Entry 8I08 (X-ray diffraction, 1.91 A resolution); this record covers chains A and B.

# Chain A (and B)
Protein: Glyoxylate carboligase
Organism: Escherichia coli K-12
Notes: EC 4.1.1.47; chain B of this document is another copy of the same molecule, construct and numbering; everything in this record applies to it too
UniProtKB: P0AEP7 (GCL_ECOLI); residues 1-593 here = UniProt positions 1-593
Amino-acid sequence (594 residues; row label = number of the first residue in the row; numbering starts at 0):
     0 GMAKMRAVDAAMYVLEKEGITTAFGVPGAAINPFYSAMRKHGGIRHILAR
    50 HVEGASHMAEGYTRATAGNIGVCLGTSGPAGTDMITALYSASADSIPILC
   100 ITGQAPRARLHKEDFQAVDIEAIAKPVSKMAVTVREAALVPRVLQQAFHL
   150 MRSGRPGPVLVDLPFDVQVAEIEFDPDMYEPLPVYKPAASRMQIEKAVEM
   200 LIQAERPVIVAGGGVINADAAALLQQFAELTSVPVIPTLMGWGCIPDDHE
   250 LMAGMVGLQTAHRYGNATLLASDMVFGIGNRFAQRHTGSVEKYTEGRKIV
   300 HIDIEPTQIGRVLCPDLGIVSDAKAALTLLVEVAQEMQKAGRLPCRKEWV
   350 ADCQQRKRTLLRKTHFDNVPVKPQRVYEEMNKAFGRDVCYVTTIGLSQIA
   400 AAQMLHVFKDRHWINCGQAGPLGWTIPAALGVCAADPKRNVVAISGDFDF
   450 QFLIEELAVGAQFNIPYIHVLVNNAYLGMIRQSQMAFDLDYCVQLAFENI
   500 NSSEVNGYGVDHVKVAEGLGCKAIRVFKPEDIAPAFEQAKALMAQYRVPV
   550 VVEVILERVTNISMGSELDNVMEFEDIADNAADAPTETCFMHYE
Differences from the reference sequence: expression tag (0); engineered mutation Gln283 (Asn in P0AEP7), Met478 (Leu in P0AEP7), Met484 (Arg in P0AEP7), Leu488 (Met in P0AEP7)
Bound ions: Mg2+ site 1: Asp446, Asn473, Tyr475 (together with thiamine diphosphate); Mg2+ site 2: Phe451, Glu454
Ligand contacts:
  - FAD (flavin-adenine dinucleotide): Ala92, Asp93, Ser94, Phe114, Arg154, Pro155, Gly211, Gly212, Gly213, Asn216, Ala217, Thr237, Leu238, Met239, Val255, Gly256, Leu257, Gln258, Thr259, Ala260, Gly278, Asn279, Arg280, Ala282, Arg284, His285, Asp302, Ile303, Glu304, Gln307, Ser320, Asp321, Ala322, Thr392, Ile393, Gln397, Ile398, Gly416, Gln417, Met478
  - thiamine diphosphate (TPP): Val25, Pro26, Gly27, Val51, Thr75, Pro78, Ala79, Asp82, Gln115, Ile393, Gly394, Leu395, Ser396, Gly419, Pro420, Leu421, Gly445, Asp446, Phe447, Asp448, Phe451, Asn473, Tyr475, Leu476, Gly477, Met478, Ile479
  - 2,3-dimethoxy-5-methyl-1,4-benzoquinone (UQ0), molecule 1: His45, Ile46, Leu47, Gln461, Phe462, Tyr490, Cys491, Gln493
  - 2,3-dimethoxy-5-methyl-1,4-benzoquinone (UQ0), molecule 2: Glu249, Gln353, Lys356, Arg357, Cys588

# How chain A and chain B interact
Contacting residue pairs - 49 pairs, chain A then chain B:
  Met1(A) - Asp315(B)
  Glu135(A) - Arg310(B)
  Ala137(A) - Gly309(B)
  Leu138(A) - Thr306(B)
  Leu138(A) - Ile308(B)
  Leu138(A) - Gly309(B)
  Leu138(A) - Arg310(B)
  Arg141(A) - Pro305(B)
  Arg141(A) - Ile308(B)
  Arg141(A) - Gly317(B)  hydrogen bond (side chain-backbone)
  Arg141(A) - Val319(B)
  Val142(A) - Thr306(B)
  Gln144(A) - Val319(B)
  Gln145(A) - Pro305(B)
  His148(A) - Tyr184(B)
  Asp176(A) - Met191(B)
  Met177(A) - Gln192(B)  hydrogen bond (backbone-side chain)
  Met177(A) - Lys195(B)
  Glu179(A) - Ser189(B)  hydrogen bond
  Glu179(A) - Met191(B)
  Glu179(A) - Gln192(B)  hydrogen bond
  Leu181(A) - Pro305(B)  hydrophobic
  Leu181(A) - Val319(B)  hydrophobic
  Pro182(A) - Tyr184(B)
  Tyr184(A) - His148(B)
  Tyr184(A) - Pro182(B)
  Tyr184(A) - Tyr184(B)  hydrophobic
  Ser189(A) - Glu179(B)  hydrogen bond
  Met191(A) - Glu179(B)
  Gln192(A) - Met177(B)  hydrogen bond (side chain-backbone)
  Gln192(A) - Glu179(B)  hydrogen bond
  Lys195(A) - Met177(B)
  Pro305(A) - Arg141(B)
  Pro305(A) - Gln144(B)
  Pro305(A) - Gln145(B)
  Pro305(A) - Leu181(B)  hydrophobic
  Thr306(A) - Leu138(B)
  Thr306(A) - Val142(B)
  Ile308(A) - Leu138(B)
  Ile308(A) - Arg141(B)
  Gly309(A) - Ala137(B)
  Gly309(A) - Leu138(B)
  Arg310(A) - Glu135(B)
  Arg310(A) - Leu138(B)
  Asp315(A) - Met1(B)
  Gly317(A) - Arg141(B)  hydrogen bond (backbone-side chain)
  Val319(A) - Arg141(B)
  Val319(A) - Gln144(B)
  Val319(A) - Leu181(B)  hydrophobic
Other interface residues (no listed pair), chain A (31 interface residues in all): Glu172, Pro186, Cys313, Leu316
Other interface residues (no listed pair), chain B (30 interface residues in all): Asp176, Pro186, Cys313, Leu316

# Overview
31 residues of chain A face 30 of chain B across their interface; the contacts include 8 hydrogen bonds. Polar
pairs include Arg141(A)-Gly317(B), Met177(A)-Gln192(B) and Glu179(A)-Ser189(B). Bound to chain A:
flavin-adenine dinucleotide, thiamine diphosphate and 2,3-dimethoxy-5-methyl-1,4-benzoquinone. Asp446(A),
Asn473(A) and Tyr475(A) coordinate Mg2+ site 1.
Chain A and chain B are both Glyoxylate carboligase (Escherichia coli K-12); the structure, Crystal structure
of Escherichia coli glyoxylate carboligase quadruple mutant, was determined by X-ray diffraction (same
publication as 8I01, 8I05 and 8I07).
